5HM6 - chains A and B; structure by X-ray diffraction, 2.00 A resolution.

== Chain A (and B) ==
Molecule: BfmR
Organism: Acinetobacter baumannii
Notes: fragment: N-terminal domain; chain B of this document is another copy of the same molecule, construct and numbering; everything in this record applies to it too
UniProt: Q2VSW6 (Q2VSW6_ACIBA); residue numbers follow UniProt; this construct covers 1-130
Sequence (133 residues; each row starts with the number of its first residue; numbers below 1 keep their minus sign (Gly-2 is residue -2)):
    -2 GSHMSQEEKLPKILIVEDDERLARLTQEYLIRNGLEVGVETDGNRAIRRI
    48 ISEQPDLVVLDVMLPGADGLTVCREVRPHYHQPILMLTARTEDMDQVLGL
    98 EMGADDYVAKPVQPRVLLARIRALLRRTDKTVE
Unresolved in the structure: -2 to 5, 125-130
Differences from the reference sequence: expression tag (-2 to 0)

== Interface between chain A and chain B ==
Contacting residue pairs (42; chain A residue first):
  His78(A) - Arg124(B)  hydrogen bond (backbone-side chain)
  Gln79(A) - Arg124(B)  hydrogen bond (backbone-side chain)
  Pro80(A) - Arg124(B)
  Asp90(A) - Gln110(B)
  Asp90(A) - Val113(B)
  Gln93(A) - Val113(B)
  Gln93(A) - Arg117(B)  hydrogen bond
  Val94(A) - Arg112(B)
  Val94(A) - Val113(B)  hydrophobic
  Val94(A) - Ala116(B)  hydrophobic
  Leu97(A) - Ala116(B)  hydrophobic
  Leu97(A) - Arg117(B)
  Leu97(A) - Arg123(B)  hydrogen bond (backbone-side chain)
  Glu98(A) - Arg112(B)  salt bridge
  Glu98(A) - Ala116(B)
  Glu98(A) - Arg119(B)  salt bridge
  Gly100(A) - Arg123(B)
  Ala101(A) - Ala120(B)
  Ala101(A) - Arg123(B)  hydrogen bond (backbone-side chain)
  Asp102(A) - Arg124(B)  salt bridge
  Asp103(A) - Arg117(B)  salt bridge
  Tyr104(A) - Arg117(B)  hydrogen bond (backbone-side chain)
  Gln110(A) - Asp90(B)  hydrogen bond
  Arg112(A) - Val94(B)
  Arg112(A) - Glu98(B)  salt bridge
  Val113(A) - Asp90(B)
  Val113(A) - Gln93(B)
  Val113(A) - Val94(B)  hydrophobic
  Ala116(A) - Val94(B)  hydrophobic
  Ala116(A) - Leu97(B)  hydrophobic
  Ala116(A) - Glu98(B)
  Arg117(A) - Gln93(B)  hydrogen bond
  Arg117(A) - Leu97(B)
  Arg117(A) - Asp103(B)  salt bridge
  Arg117(A) - Tyr104(B)  hydrogen bond (side chain-backbone)
  Arg119(A) - Glu98(B)  salt bridge
  Ala120(A) - Ala101(B)
  Arg123(A) - Leu97(B)  hydrogen bond (side chain-backbone)
  Arg123(A) - Gly100(B)
  Arg123(A) - Ala101(B)  hydrogen bond (side chain-backbone)
  Arg124(A) - Asp102(B)  hydrogen bond (side chain-backbone)
  Arg124(A) - Leu121(B)
Other interface residues (no listed pair), chain A (23 interface residues in all): Arg74

== Overview ==
23 residues of chain A face 20 of chain B across their interface; the contacts include 12 hydrogen bonds and 7
salt bridges. Polar pairs include Glu98(A)-Arg112(B), Glu98(A)-Arg119(B) and Asp102(A)-Arg124(B).
Chain A and chain B are both BfmR (Acinetobacter baumannii); the structure, N-terminal domain of BfmR from
Acinetobacter baumannii, was determined by X-ray diffraction together with 6BR7 from the same study.
